Entry 8U8C (X-ray diffraction, 2.40 A resolution); this record covers chains B and D of the 4 polymer chains in the assembly.

[Chain B]
Name: Nuclear mRNA export protein THP1
Source organism: Saccharomyces cerevisiae S288C
Reference sequence: Q08231 (THP1_YEAST); residue numbers follow UniProt; this construct covers 1-455
Sequence (455 residues; row label = number of the first residue in the row):
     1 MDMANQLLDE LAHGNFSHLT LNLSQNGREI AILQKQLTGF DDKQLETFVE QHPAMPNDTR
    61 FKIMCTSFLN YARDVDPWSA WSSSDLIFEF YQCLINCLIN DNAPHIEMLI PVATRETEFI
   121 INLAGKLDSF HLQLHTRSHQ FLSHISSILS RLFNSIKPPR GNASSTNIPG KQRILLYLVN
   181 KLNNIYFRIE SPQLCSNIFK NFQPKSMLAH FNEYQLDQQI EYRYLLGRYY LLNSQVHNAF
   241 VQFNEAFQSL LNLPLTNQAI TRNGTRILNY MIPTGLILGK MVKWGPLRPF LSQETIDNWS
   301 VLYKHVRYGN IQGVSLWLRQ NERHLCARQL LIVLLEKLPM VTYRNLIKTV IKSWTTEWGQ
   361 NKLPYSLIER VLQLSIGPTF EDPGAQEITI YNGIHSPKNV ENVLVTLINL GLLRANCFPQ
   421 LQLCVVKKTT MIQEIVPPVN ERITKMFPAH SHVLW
Disordered / not traced: 1, 253-256

[Chain D]
Name: ATP-dependent RNA helicase SUB2
Source organism: Saccharomyces cerevisiae S288C
Reference sequence: Q07478 (SUB2_YEAST); residue numbers follow UniProt; this construct covers 1-55
Sequence (55 residues; numbered 1 to 55; the number before each row is that of its first residue):
     1 MSHEGEEDLL EYSDNEQEIQ IDASKAAEAG ETGAATSATE GDNNNNTAAG DKKGS
Disordered / not traced: 1-9, 21-55
Swiss-Prot annotation at these positions:
  - modified residue: Ser-2 (N-acetylserine), Ser-13 (Phosphoserine), Ser-37 (Phosphoserine)
  - mutagenesis: Asp-8 (D8G: No growth at 37 degrees Celsius; when associated with DEL-135), Asp-22 (D22G: In SUB2-1; no growth at 16 and 37 degrees Celsius; when associated with G-83; M-142 and T-146)

[Chain B / chain D interface]
Contacting residue pairs (20):
  Ile-408(B) / Ile-19(D)
  Asn-409(B) / Ile-19(D)
  Arg-414(B) / Tyr-12(D)
  Arg-414(B) / Asp-14(D)
  Arg-414(B) / Glu-16(D)  salt bridge
  Ala-415(B) / Tyr-12(D)
  Asn-416(B) / Glu-11(D)
  Asn-416(B) / Tyr-12(D)
  Asn-416(B) / Ser-13(D)  hydrogen bond (side chain-backbone)
  Asn-416(B) / Asn-15(D)
  Leu-421(B) / Leu-10(D)  hydrophobic
  Val-425(B) / Leu-10(D)  hydrophobic
  Val-425(B) / Glu-11(D)
  Val-425(B) / Tyr-12(D)
  Val-426(B) / Tyr-12(D)
  Lys-427(B) / Tyr-12(D)
  Arg-442(B) / Glu-16(D)  salt bridge
  Lys-445(B) / Glu-16(D)  salt bridge
  Lys-445(B) / Gln-20(D)
  Met-446(B) / Gln-20(D)
Interface residues without a listed pair, chain B (15 interface residues in all): Lys-362, Gly-411, Phe-418

[Summary]
15 residues of chain B and 9 residues of chain D are in contact; the contacts include 1 hydrogen bond and 3
salt bridges. Polar pairs include Arg-414(B)/Glu-16(D), Arg-442(B)/Glu-16(D) and Lys-445(B)/Glu-16(D). From
UniProt: 2 mutagenesis sites on chain D.
Here chain B is Nuclear mRNA export protein THP1 and chain D is ATP-dependent RNA helicase SUB2, both from
Saccharomyces cerevisiae S288C. Entry 8U8C (Crystal structure of the TREX-2 complex in complex with the
N-terminal motif of Sub2) was determined by X-ray diffraction together with 8U8D and 8U8E from the same study.
